Entry 7RGT (X-ray diffraction, 2.02 A resolution); this record covers chain A.

# Chain A
Molecule: Repressor of competence, RNA Chaperone
From: Legionella pneumophila
Notes: fragment: ProQ/FinO-domain
UniProt: A0A128QHZ1 (A0A128QHZ1_LEGPN); residue numbers follow UniProt; this construct covers 1-126
Amino-acid sequence (131 residues; row label = number of the first residue in the row; numbers below 1 keep their minus sign (Gly-4 is residue -4)):
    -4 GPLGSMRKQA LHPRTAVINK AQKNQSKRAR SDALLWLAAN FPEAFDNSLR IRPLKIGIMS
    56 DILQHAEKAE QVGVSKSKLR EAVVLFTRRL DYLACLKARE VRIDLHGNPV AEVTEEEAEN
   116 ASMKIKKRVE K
Unresolved in the structure: -4 to 18, 126
Construct notes: expression tag (-4 to 0)
Reported in the primary citation:
  - mutagenesis - Y87F: decreased stability

# Overview
From the paper: Y87F reduces stability.
Chain A is Repressor of competence, RNA Chaperone (Legionella pneumophila); the structure, The crystal
structure of RocC, containing FinO domain, 1-126, was determined by X-ray diffraction, deposited together with
7RGS and 7RGU.
